6XAV - chains R and I of the 16 polymer chains in the assembly; structure by electron microscopy, 7.70 A resolution (low resolution: residue-level contacts below are approximate; hydrogen-bond / salt-bridge calls are withheld).

Chain R:
Molecule: 18-nt RNA strand
Sequence (18 nucleotides; row label = number of the first residue in the row):
     1 AUUCAAAGCG GAGAGGUA
Unresolved in the structure: 1-8
Metal / ion sites: Mg2+: A18 (shared with 2 residues of chain J)

Chain I:
Name: DNA-directed RNA polymerase subunit beta
Organism: Escherichia coli K-12
Notes: EC 2.7.7.6
UniProtKB: P0A8V2 (RPOB_ECOLI); residue numbers follow UniProt; this construct covers 1-1342
Sequence (1342 residues; row label = number of the first residue in the row):
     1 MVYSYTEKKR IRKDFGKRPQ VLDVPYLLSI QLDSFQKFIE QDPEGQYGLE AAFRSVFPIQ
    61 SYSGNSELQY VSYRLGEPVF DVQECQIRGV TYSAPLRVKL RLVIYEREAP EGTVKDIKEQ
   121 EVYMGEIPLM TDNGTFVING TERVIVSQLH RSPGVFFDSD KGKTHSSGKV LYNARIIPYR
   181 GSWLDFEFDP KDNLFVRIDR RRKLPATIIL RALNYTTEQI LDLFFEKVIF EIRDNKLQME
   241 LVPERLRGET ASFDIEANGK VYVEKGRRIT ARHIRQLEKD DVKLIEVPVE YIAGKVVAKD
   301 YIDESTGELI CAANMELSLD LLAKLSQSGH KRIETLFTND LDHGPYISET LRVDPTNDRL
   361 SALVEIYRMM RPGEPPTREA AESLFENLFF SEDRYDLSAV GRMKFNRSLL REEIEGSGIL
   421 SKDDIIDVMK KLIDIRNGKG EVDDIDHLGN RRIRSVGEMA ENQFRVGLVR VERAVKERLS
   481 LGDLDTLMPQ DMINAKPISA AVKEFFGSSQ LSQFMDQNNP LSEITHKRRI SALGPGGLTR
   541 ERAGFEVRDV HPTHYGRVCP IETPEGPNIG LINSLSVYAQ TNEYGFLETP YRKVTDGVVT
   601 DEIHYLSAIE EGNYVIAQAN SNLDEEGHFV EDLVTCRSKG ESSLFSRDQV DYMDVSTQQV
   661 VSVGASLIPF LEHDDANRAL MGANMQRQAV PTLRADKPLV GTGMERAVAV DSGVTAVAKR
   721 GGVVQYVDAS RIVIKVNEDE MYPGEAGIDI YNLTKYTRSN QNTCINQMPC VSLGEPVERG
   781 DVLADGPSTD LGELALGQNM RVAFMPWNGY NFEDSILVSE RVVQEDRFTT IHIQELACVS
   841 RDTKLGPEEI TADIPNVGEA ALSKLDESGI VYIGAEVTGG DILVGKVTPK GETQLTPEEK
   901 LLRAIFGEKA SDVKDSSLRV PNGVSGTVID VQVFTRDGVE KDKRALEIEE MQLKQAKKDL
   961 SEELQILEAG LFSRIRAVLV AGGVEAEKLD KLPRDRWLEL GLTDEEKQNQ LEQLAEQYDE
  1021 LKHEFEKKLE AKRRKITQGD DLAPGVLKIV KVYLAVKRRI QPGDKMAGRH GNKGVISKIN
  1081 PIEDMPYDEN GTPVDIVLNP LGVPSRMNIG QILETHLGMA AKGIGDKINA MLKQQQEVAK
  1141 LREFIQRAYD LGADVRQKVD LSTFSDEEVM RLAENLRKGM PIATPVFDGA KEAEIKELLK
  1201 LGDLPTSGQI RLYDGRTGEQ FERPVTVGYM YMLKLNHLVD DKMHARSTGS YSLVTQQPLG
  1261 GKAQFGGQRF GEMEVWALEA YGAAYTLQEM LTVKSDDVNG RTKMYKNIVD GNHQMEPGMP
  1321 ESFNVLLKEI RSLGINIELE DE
Unresolved in the structure: 892-910, 983-1001
UniProt features mapped onto this chain:
  - modified residue (N6-acetyllysine): Lys1022, Lys1200
  - mutagenesis: Ile561 (I561S: Resistant to antibiotics salinamide A and B), Ile569 (I569S: Resistant to antibiotics salinamide A and B), Ala665 (A665E: Resistant to antibiotics salinamide A and B), Asp675 (D675A/G: Resistant to antibiotics salinamide A and B), Asn677 (N677H/K: Resistant to antibiotics salinamide A and B), Leu680 (L680M: Resistant to antibiotics salinamide A and B), Glu813 (E813K: Disrupts the enzyme's active center)

Chain R / chain I interface:
Residue-residue contacts - 18 pairs, chain R then chain I:
  C9(R) with Tyr1251(I); Ser1252(I); Leu1253(I); Leu1259(I)
  G10(R) with Ser1252(I)
  G13(R) with Gln510(I)
  A14(R) with Gln510(I); Gln513(I)
  G15(R) with Gln513(I); Arg540(I); Asn568(I)
  G16(R) with Pro564(I); Gln688(I)
  U17(R) with Gln688(I); Lys1065(I); His1237(I)
  A18(R) with Lys1065(I); Lys1073(I)
Other interface residues (no listed pair), chain I (17 interface residues in all): Glu565, Ile572, Ser1250, Gln1264

Overview:
The interface between chain R and chain I involves 8 residues on one side and 17 on the other. UniProt lists 7
mutagenesis sites on chain I.
Here chain R is an 18-nt RNA strand and chain I is DNA-directed RNA polymerase subunit beta (Escherichia coli
K-12). Entry 6XAV (CryoEM Structure of E. coli Rho-dependent Transcription Pre-termination Complex bound with
NusG) was determined by electron microscopy together with 6XAS from the same study.
